Entry 4N9M (neutron diffraction, 2.02 A resolution); this record covers chain A.

== Chain A ==
Name: Uricase
Source organism: Aspergillus flavus
Notes: EC 1.7.3.3
Reference sequence: Q00511 (URIC_ASPFL); residues 1-301 here correspond to UniProt positions 2-302 (UniProt number = residue number + 1)
Amino-acid sequence (302 residues; row label = number of the first residue in the row; numbering starts at 0):
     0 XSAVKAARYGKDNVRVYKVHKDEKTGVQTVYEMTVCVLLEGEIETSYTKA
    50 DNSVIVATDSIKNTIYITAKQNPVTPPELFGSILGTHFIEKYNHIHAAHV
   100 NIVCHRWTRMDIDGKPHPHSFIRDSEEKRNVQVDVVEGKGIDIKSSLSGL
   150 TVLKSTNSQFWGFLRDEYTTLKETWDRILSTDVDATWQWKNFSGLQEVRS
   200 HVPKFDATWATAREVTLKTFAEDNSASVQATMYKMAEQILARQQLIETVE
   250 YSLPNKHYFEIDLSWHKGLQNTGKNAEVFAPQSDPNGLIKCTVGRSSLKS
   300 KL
Not modelled in the structure: 296-301
Modified / non-standard residues: ACE (acetyl group) at position 0
Sequence notes: acetylation (0)
Ion coordination: Na+: Ile-88, Tyr-91, Asn-92, Ile-94, Glu-136
Small-molecule neighbours: 8-hydroxy-3,9-dihydro-1H-purine-2,6-dione (8HX): Tyr-8, Lys-10, Ile-54, Ala-56, Thr-57, Asp-58, Ser-59, Phe-159, Leu-170, Arg-176, Ser-226, Val-227, Gln-228, Asn-254, Ile-288
Curated features (UniProtKB/Swiss-Prot):
  - motif: Ser-299 to Leu-301 (Microbody targeting signal)
  - active site (Charge relay system): Lys-10, Thr-57, His-256
  - binding site (5-hydroxyisourate): Thr-57, Asp-58, Phe-159, Arg-176, Val-227, Gln-228, Asn-254
  - binding site (O2): Thr-57, Asn-254
  - binding site (urate): Thr-57, Asp-58, Phe-159, Arg-176, Val-227, Gln-228, Asn-254
  - modified residue: Ser-1 (N-acetylserine)
What the authors report for this chain:
  - binding site for 8-hydroxy-3,9-dihydro-1H-purine-2,6-dione: Gln-228
  - binding site for chloride ion: Thr-57
  - contacts within the chain: Lys-10/Thr-57 (hydrogen bond)
  - binding site for 8-hydroxy-3,9-dihydro-1H-purine-2,6-dione: Thr-57 (from molecular simulation)
  - catalytic residues: Lys-10, Thr-57, His-256
  - interface residues: His-256

== In short ==
Ligands of chain A: 8-hydroxy-3,9-dihydro-1H-purine-2,6-dione. Ile-88, Tyr-91, Asn-92, Ile-94 and Glu-136
coordinate Na+. UniProt lists 3 active-site residues, 7 residues binding 5-hydroxyisourate, O2-binding
residues Thr-57 and Asn-254 and 7 urate-binding residues. From the paper: catalytic residues Lys-10, Thr-57
and His-256; a binding site for 8-hydroxy-3,9-dihydro-1H-purine-2,6-dione at Gln-228 and Thr-57.
Chain A is Uricase (Aspergillus flavus); the structure, Joint neutron/x-ray structure of urate oxidase in
complex with 8-hydroxyxanthine, was determined by neutron diffraction (same publication as 4N3M, 4N9S and
4N9V).
